Entry 6G87 (X-ray diffraction, 2.92 A resolution); this record covers chains A and B.

# Chain A (and B)
Molecule: TetR/AcrR family transcriptional regulator
From: Bradyrhizobium diazoefficiens
Notes: chain B of this document is another copy of the same molecule, construct and numbering; everything in this record applies to it too
UniProtKB: A0A2A6N3G4 (A0A2A6N3G4_9BRAD); residues 4-214 here correspond to UniProt positions 19-229 (UniProt number = residue number + 15)
Chain sequence (214 residues; each row starts with the number of its first residue):
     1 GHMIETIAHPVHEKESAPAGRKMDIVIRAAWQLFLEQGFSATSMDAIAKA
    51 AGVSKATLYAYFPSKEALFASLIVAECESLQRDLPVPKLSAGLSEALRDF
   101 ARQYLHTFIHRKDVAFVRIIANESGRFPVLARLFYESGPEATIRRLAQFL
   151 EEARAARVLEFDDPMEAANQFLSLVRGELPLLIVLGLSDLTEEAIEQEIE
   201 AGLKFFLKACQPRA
Disordered / not traced: 1-19
Construct notes: expression tag (1-3)
Modified positions: Mse-3 (selenomethionine); Mse-23, Mse-44, Mse-165 (selenomethionine; parent Met)
Ligand contacts: N-cyclohexyltaurine (NHE; 2-[N-cyclohexylamino]ethane sulfonic acid): Arg-132, Tyr-135, Glu-140, Ile-143, Mse-165, Glu-166, Asn-169
Reported in the primary citation:
  - conformationally variable residues (helix shift, loop rearrangement, side-chain flip): Arg-111 to Asp-113, Asp-113 to Asn-122

# Interface between chain A and chain B
Pairs across the interface (49; chain A residue first):
  Ala-121(A) / Val-184(B)  hydrophobic
  Asn-122(A) / Arg-118(B)
  Ala-131(A) / Leu-185(B)
  Ala-131(A) / Leu-187(B)
  Arg-132(A) / Leu-187(B)
  Tyr-135(A) / Glu-178(B)  hydrogen bond
  Tyr-135(A) / Leu-181(B)  hydrophobic
  Tyr-135(A) / Leu-182(B)  hydrophobic
  Pro-139(A) / Leu-181(B)  hydrophobic
  Ile-143(A) / Glu-178(B)
  Glu-166(A) / Ala-201(B)
  Asn-169(A) / Glu-178(B)
  Gln-170(A) / Ala-201(B)
  Gln-170(A) / Phe-205(B)
  Ser-173(A) / Ser-173(B)
  Ser-173(A) / Gly-177(B)
  Leu-174(A) / Gln-170(B)
  Leu-174(A) / Leu-174(B)  hydrophobic
  Arg-176(A) / Gly-177(B)  hydrogen bond (side chain-backbone)
  Arg-176(A) / Glu-178(B)
  Gly-177(A) / Ser-173(B)
  Gly-177(A) / Arg-176(B)  hydrogen bond (backbone-side chain)
  Glu-178(A) / Tyr-135(B)  hydrogen bond
  Glu-178(A) / Ile-143(B)
  Glu-178(A) / Asn-169(B)
  Glu-178(A) / Arg-176(B)
  Leu-181(A) / Val-117(B)  hydrophobic
  Leu-181(A) / Pro-139(B)  hydrophobic
  Leu-182(A) / Tyr-135(B)  hydrophobic
  Val-184(A) / Val-117(B)  hydrophobic
  Val-184(A) / Ala-121(B)  hydrophobic
  Leu-185(A) / Ile-120(B)  hydrophobic
  Leu-185(A) / Ala-131(B)
  Leu-187(A) / Ala-131(B)
  Leu-187(A) / Arg-132(B)
  Ala-201(A) / Glu-166(B)
  Ala-201(A) / Gln-170(B)
  Phe-205(A) / Gln-170(B)
  Phe-205(A) / Leu-174(B)  hydrophobic
  Phe-205(A) / Phe-206(B)  hydrophobic
  Phe-205(A) / Ala-209(B)  hydrophobic
  Phe-205(A) / Cys-210(B)  hydrophobic
  Phe-206(A) / Phe-205(B)  hydrophobic
  Lys-208(A) / Lys-208(B)
  Lys-208(A) / Ala-209(B)
  Ala-209(A) / Phe-205(B)  hydrophobic
  Ala-209(A) / Lys-208(B)
  Ala-209(A) / Ala-209(B)  hydrophobic
  Cys-210(A) / Phe-205(B)  hydrophobic
Other interface residues (no listed pair), chain A (30 interface residues in all): Val-117, Ile-120, Pro-128, Phe-134
Other interface residues (no listed pair), chain B (30 interface residues in all): Pro-128, Phe-134

# Overview
Chain A and chain B each contribute 30 residues to their interface; the contacts include 4 hydrogen bonds.
Polar contacts include Tyr-135(A)/Glu-178(B) and Arg-176(A)/Gly-177(B). Bound to chain A: N-cyclohexyltaurine.
The paper reports conformational variability at Arg-111(A) and Asp-113(A).
Chain A and chain B are both TetR/AcrR family transcriptional regulator (Bradyrhizobium diazoefficiens); the
structure, Flavonoid-responsive Regulator FrrA, was determined by X-ray diffraction (same publication as 6G8G
and 6G8H).
